2IA6 - chains A and C of the 3 polymer chains in the assembly; structure by X-ray diffraction, 2.50 A resolution.

== Chain A ==
Name: DNA polymerase IV
Source organism: Sulfolobus solfataricus
Notes: EC 2.7.7.7
UniProt: Q97W02 (DPO42_SULSO); residues 1-352 here = UniProt positions 1-352
Amino-acid sequence (352 residues; numbered 1 to 352; the number before each row is that of its first residue):
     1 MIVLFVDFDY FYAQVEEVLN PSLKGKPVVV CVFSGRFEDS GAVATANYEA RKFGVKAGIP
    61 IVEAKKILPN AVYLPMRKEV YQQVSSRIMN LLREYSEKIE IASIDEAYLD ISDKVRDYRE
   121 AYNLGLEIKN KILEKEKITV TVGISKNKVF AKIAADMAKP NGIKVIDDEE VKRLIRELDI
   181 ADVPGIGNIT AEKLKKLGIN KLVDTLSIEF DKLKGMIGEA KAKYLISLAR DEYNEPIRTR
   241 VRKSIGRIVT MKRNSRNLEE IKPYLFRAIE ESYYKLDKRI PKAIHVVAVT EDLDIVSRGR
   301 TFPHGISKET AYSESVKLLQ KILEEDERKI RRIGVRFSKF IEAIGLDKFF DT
Unresolved in the structure: 342-352
Swiss-Prot annotation at these positions:
  - active site: Glu106
  - binding site (Mg(2+)): Asp7, Asp105
  - site: Tyr12 (Substrate discrimination)
  - mutagenesis: Asp105 to Glu106 (Loss of function), Glu342 to Thr352 (Almost complete loss of interaction with PCNA)
Metal / ion sites: Ca2+ site 1: Asp7, Phe8, Asp105 (together with ATP); Ca2+ site 2: Ala181, Ile186
Residues lining bound ligands: ATP (adenosine-5'-triphosphate): Asp7, Phe8, Asp9, Tyr10, Phe11, Ala44, Thr45, Tyr48, Arg51, Ala57, Gly58, Ser103, Asp105, Glu106, Lys152, Lys159
What the authors report for this chain:
  - binding site for the ligand BAP: Glu271, Tyr274, Lys275
  - binding site for the 17-nt DNA strand: Glu79
  - binding site for the 17-nt DNA strand: Met76, Lys78

== Chain C ==
Molecule: 13-nt DNA strand
Sequence (13 nucleotides; numbered 1801 to 1813; the number before each row is that of its first residue):
  1801 GGGGGAAGGA TTA

== Chain A / chain C interface ==
Contacting residue pairs - 22 pairs, chain A then chain C:
  Pro184(A) - DA1813(C)  phosphate contact
  Gly185(A) - DT1812(C)  sugar contact
  Gly185(A) - DA1813(C)  hydrogen bond to the phosphate
  Ile186(A) - DA1813(C)  hydrogen bond to the phosphate
  Gly187(A) - DT1812(C)  hydrogen bond to the phosphate
  Gly187(A) - DA1813(C)  phosphate contact
  Asn188(A) - DT1812(C)  phosphate contact
  Ile189(A) - DT1811(C)  phosphate contact
  Ile189(A) - DT1812(C)  hydrogen bond to the phosphate
  Thr190(A) - DT1811(C)  phosphate contact
  Thr190(A) - DT1812(C)  hydrogen bond to the phosphate
  Lys193(A) - DT1811(C)  salt bridge to the phosphate
  Lys221(A) - DT1812(C)  sugar contact
  Ser297(A) - DG1808(C)  sugar contact
  Ser297(A) - DG1809(C)  phosphate contact
  Arg298(A) - DG1808(C)  salt bridge to the phosphate
  Arg298(A) - DG1809(C)  salt bridge to the phosphate
  Gly299(A) - DG1808(C)  hydrogen bond to the phosphate
  Arg300(A) - DA1807(C)  phosphate contact
  Thr301(A) - DA1806(C)  phosphate contact
  Thr301(A) - DA1807(C)  hydrogen bond to the phosphate
  Lys339(A) - DA1806(C)  salt bridge to the phosphate
Also at the interface, not in a pair above, chain A (18 interface residues in all): Glu106, Val183, Val296

== Summary ==
18 residues of chain A face 7 of chain C across their interface; the contacts include 7 hydrogen bonds and 4
salt bridges. Polar contacts include Gly185(A)-DA1813(C), Ile186(A)-DA1813(C) and Gly187(A)-DT1812(C). From
the paper: a binding site for the ligand BAP at Glu271(A), Tyr274(A) and Lys275(A); a binding site for the
17-nt DNA strand at Glu79(A), Met76(A) and Lys78(A).
Chain A is DNA polymerase IV (Sulfolobus solfataricus) and chain C is a 13-nt DNA strand; the structure,
Bypass of Major Benzopyrene-dG Adduct by Y-Family DNA Polymerase with Unique Structural Gap, was determined by
X-ray diffraction, deposited together with 2IBK.
